6KKM - chains E and A of the 8 polymer chains in the assembly; structure by X-ray diffraction, 3.00 A resolution.

# Chain E
Protein: All5250 protein
Organism: Nostoc sp. (strain PCC 7120 / SAG 25.82 / UTEX 2576)
UniProtKB: Q8YLP6 (Q8YLP6_NOSS1); residue numbers follow UniProt; this construct covers 1-361
Amino-acid sequence (361 residues; numbered 1 to 361; the number before each row is that of its first residue):
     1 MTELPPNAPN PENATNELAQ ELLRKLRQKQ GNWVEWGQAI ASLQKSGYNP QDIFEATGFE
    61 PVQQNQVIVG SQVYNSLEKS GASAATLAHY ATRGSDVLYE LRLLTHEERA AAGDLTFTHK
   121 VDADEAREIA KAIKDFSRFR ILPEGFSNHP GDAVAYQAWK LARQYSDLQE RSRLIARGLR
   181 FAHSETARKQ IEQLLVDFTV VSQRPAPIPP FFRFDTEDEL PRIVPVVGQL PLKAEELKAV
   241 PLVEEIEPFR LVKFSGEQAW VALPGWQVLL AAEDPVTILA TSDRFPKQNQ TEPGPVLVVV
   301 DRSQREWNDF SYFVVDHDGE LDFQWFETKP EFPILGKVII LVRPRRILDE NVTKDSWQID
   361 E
Not modelled in the structure: 1-16, 199-202, 347-353
Swiss-Prot annotation at these positions:
  - mutagenesis: Lys354 to Glu361 (Forms more RbcL(2)-Raf1(2) but little RbcL(8)-Raf1(8)), Glu361 (E361EHHH: Forms more RbcL(2)-Raf1(2) but little RbcL(8)-Raf1(8))

# Chain A
Protein: Ribulose bisphosphate carboxylase large chain
Organism: Nostoc sp. (strain PCC 7120 / SAG 25.82 / UTEX 2576)
Notes: EC 4.1.1.39
UniProtKB: P00879 (RBL_NOSS1); residue numbers follow UniProt; this construct covers 1-476
Amino-acid sequence (491 residues; row label = number of the first residue in the row; numbers below 1 keep their minus sign (Met-14 is residue -14)):
   -14 MGHHHHHHHH HHSSGMSYAQ TKTQTKSGYK AGVQDYRLTY YTPDYTPKDT DILAAFRVTP
    46 QPGVPFEEAA AAVAAESSTG TWTTVWTDLL TDLDRYKGRC YDIEPVPGED NQFIAYIAYP
   106 LDLFEEGSIT NVLTSIVGNV FGFKALRALR LEDIRFPVAY IKTFQGPPHG IQVERDKLNK
   166 YGRPLLGCTI KPKLGLSAKN YGRAVYECLR GGLDFTKDDE NINSAPFQRW RDRFLFVADA
   226 ITKAQAETGE IKGHYLNVTA PTCEEMLKRA EYAKELKQPI IMHDYLTAGF TANTTLARWC
   286 RDNGVLLHIH RAMHAVIDRQ KNHGIHFRVL AKALRLSGGD HIHTGTVVGK LEGERGITMG
   346 FVDLLRENYV EQDKSRGIYF TQDWASLPGV MAVASGGIHV WHMPALVEIF GDDSVLQFGG
   406 GTLGHPWGNA PGATANRVAL EACVQARNEG RNLAREGNDV IREAAKWSPE LAVACELWKE
   466 IKFEFEAMDT V
Not modelled in the structure: -14 to 22, 474-476
Construct notes: expression tag (-14 to 0)
Swiss-Prot annotation at these positions:
  - active site (Proton acceptor): Lys176, His295
  - binding site (substrate): Asn124, Thr174, Lys178, Arg296, His328, Ser380
  - binding site (Mg(2+)): Lys202, Asp204, Glu205
  - site: Lys335 (Transition state stabilizer)
  - modified residue: Lys202 (N6-carboxylysine)
Disulfide bonds: Cys173-Cys193

# Interface between chain E and chain A
Contacting residue pairs - 63 pairs, chain E then chain A:
  Pro61(E) - Tyr166(A)  hydrophobic
  Val62(E) - Tyr166(A)  hydrophobic
  Asn65(E) - Gly167(A)
  Val69(E) - Asn433(A)
  Gln72(E) - Gln430(A)
  Gln72(E) - Asn433(A)
  Gln72(E) - Glu434(A)  hydrogen bond (side chain-backbone)
  Ser76(E) - Glu434(A)
  Tyr99(E) - Gly167(A)
  Tyr99(E) - Asp397(A)
  Arg102(E) - Asp397(A)  salt bridge
  Arg102(E) - Arg432(A)
  Leu103(E) - Arg432(A)
  Thr105(E) - Gly435(A)
  Thr105(E) - Asn437(A)
  His106(E) - Glu434(A)
  His106(E) - Gly435(A)  hydrogen bond (backbone-backbone)
  Arg109(E) - Arg432(A)  hydrogen bond (side chain-backbone)
  Arg109(E) - Asn433(A)  hydrogen bond (side chain-backbone)
  Arg109(E) - Glu434(A)  hydrogen bond (side chain-backbone)
  Arg109(E) - Gly435(A)
  Arg127(E) - Glu352(A)  salt bridge
  Lys131(E) - Asp348(A)  salt bridge
  Lys131(E) - Arg361(A)
  Lys134(E) - Glu393(A)  salt bridge
  Ser137(E) - Phe470(A)
  Arg138(E) - Arg340(A)
  Arg138(E) - Glu393(A)
  Arg138(E) - Phe470(A)
  Arg138(E) - Glu471(A)  hydrogen bond (backbone-backbone)
  Phe139(E) - Glu471(A)
  Phe139(E) - Ala472(A)
  Phe139(E) - Met473(A)
  Arg140(E) - Glu469(A)
  Arg140(E) - Phe470(A)
  Arg140(E) - Glu471(A)  hydrogen bond (backbone-backbone)
  Lys160(E) - Asp358(A)  salt bridge
  Lys160(E) - Ser360(A)  hydrogen bond
  Leu161(E) - Gln357(A)
  Leu161(E) - Asp358(A)
  Gln164(E) - Gln357(A)  hydrogen bond (side chain-backbone)
  Gln164(E) - Asp358(A)
  Gln164(E) - Lys359(A)  hydrogen bond (side chain-backbone)
  Tyr165(E) - Glu356(A)
  Tyr165(E) - Gln357(A)
  Leu174(E) - Glu356(A)
  Arg213(E) - Gly93(A)  hydrogen bond (backbone-backbone)
  Arg213(E) - Glu94(A)  salt bridge
  Lys354(E) - Pro47(A)
  Lys354(E) - Gly48(A)
  Ser356(E) - Lys129(A)
  Ser356(E) - Ala130(A)
  Trp357(E) - Val49(A)  hydrophobic
  Trp357(E) - Glu53(A)
  Trp357(E) - Ala54(A)
  Trp357(E) - Ala57(A)  hydrophobic
  Trp357(E) - Phe128(A)
  Trp357(E) - Ala130(A)  hydrophobic
  Gln358(E) - Gly127(A)
  Ile359(E) - Glu61(A)
  Ile359(E) - Asn124(A)
  Ile359(E) - Gly127(A)
  Asp360(E) - Gly127(A)  hydrogen bond (backbone-backbone)
Other interface residues (no listed pair), chain E (36 interface residues in all): Tyr156, Phe211, Phe212, Asp215, Glu361
Other interface residues (no listed pair), chain A (39 interface residues in all): Thr366

# Summary
The interface between chain E and chain A involves 36 residues on one side and 39 on the other; the contacts
include 12 hydrogen bonds and 6 salt bridges. Polar pairs include Arg102(E)-Asp397(A), Arg127(E)-Glu352(A) and
Lys131(E)-Asp348(A).
Chain E is All5250 protein and chain A is Ribulose bisphosphate carboxylase large chain, both from Nostoc sp.
(strain PCC 7120 / SAG 25.82 / UTEX 2576); the structure, Crystal structure of RbcL-Raf1 complex from Anabaena
sp. PCC 7120, was determined by X-ray diffraction, deposited together with 6LRS and 6LRR.
